6WC0 - chains A and B of the 4 polymer chains in the assembly; structure by X-ray diffraction, 3.61 A resolution.

== Chain A ==
Molecule: CRISPR-associated endonuclease, Csn1 family
From: Acidothermus cellulolyticus (strain ATCC 43068 / 11B)
Reference sequence: A0LWB3 (A0LWB3_ACIC1); numbering as in UniProt; present here: 1-517, 685-1138
Amino-acid sequence (983 residues; row label = number of the first residue in the row; note: 161 numbers in that range are skipped by the numbering (no residue carries them; nothing is unmodelled there)):
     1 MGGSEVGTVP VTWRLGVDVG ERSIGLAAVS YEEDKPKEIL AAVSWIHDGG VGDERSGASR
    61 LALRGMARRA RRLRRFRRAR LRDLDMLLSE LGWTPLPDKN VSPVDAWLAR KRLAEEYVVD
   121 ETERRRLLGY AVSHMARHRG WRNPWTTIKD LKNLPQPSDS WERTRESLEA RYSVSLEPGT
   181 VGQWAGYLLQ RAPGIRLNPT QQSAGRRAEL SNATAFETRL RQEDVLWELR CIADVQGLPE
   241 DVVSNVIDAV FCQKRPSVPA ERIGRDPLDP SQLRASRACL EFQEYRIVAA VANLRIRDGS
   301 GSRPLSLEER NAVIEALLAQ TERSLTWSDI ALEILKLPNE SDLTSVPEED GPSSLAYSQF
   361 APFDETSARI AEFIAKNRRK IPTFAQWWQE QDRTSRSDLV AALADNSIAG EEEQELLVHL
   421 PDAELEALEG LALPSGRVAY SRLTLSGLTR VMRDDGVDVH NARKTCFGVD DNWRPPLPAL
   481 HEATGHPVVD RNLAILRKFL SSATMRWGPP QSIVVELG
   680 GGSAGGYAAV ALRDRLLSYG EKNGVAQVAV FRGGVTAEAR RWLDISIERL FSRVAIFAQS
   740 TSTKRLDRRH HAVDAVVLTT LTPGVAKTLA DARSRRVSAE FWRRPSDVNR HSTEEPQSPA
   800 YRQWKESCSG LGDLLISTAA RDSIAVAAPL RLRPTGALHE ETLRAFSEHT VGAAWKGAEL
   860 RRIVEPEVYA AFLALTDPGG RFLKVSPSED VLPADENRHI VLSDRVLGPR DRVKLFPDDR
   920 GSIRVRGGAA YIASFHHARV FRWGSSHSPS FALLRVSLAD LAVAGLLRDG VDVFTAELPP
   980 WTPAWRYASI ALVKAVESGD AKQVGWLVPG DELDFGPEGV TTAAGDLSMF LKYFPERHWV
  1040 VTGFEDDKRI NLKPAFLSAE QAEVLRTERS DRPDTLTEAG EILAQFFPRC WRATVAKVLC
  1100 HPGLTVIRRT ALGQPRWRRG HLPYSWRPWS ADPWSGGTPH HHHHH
Unresolved in the structure: 1-6, 204-209, 411-418, 680-681, 779-790, 1134-1144
Differences from the reference sequence: linker (518, 680-684); expression tag (1139-1144)
Reported in the primary citation:
  - mutagenesis - R1088A: unchanged catalytic activity
  - mutagenesis - E1044A: decreased catalytic activity
  - mutagenesis - R1088A/R1091A: abolished catalytic activity

== Chain B ==
Molecule: sgRNA
Sequence (94 nucleotides; row label = number of the first residue in the row):
     1 XGAUGGCAAG AUCCUGGUAU GCUGGGGAGC CUGAAAAGGC UACCUAGCAA GACCCCUUCG
    61 UGGGGUCGCA UUCUUCACCC CCAGCAGGGG GUUC
Unresolved in the structure: 83-85
Modified positions: GTP (guanosine-5'-triphosphate) at position 1

== How chain A and chain B interact ==
Contacting residue pairs - 173 pairs, chain A then chain B:
  His47(A) - U72(B)  base contact
  Asp48(A) - U72(B)  hydrogen bond to the base
  Ser59(A) - C13(B)  hydrogen bond to the phosphate
  Arg60(A) - A70(B)  salt bridge to the phosphate
  Arg60(A) - U71(B)  phosphate contact
  Leu61(A) - C13(B)  phosphate contact
  Leu61(A) - C14(B)  phosphate contact
  Leu61(A) - A70(B)  sugar contact
  Ala62(A) - C13(B)  phosphate contact
  Arg64(A) - G68(B)  salt bridge to the phosphate
  Arg64(A) - C69(B)  salt bridge to the phosphate
  Arg64(A) - A70(B)  hydrogen bond to the base
  Gly65(A) - C14(B)  phosphate contact
  Arg68(A) - C14(B)  salt bridge to the phosphate
  Arg68(A) - U15(B)  salt bridge to the phosphate
  Arg68(A) - G68(B)  phosphate contact
  Arg69(A) - C14(B)  salt bridge to the phosphate
  Arg69(A) - U15(B)  salt bridge to the phosphate
  Arg71(A) - A49(B)  phosphate contact
  Arg71(A) - G68(B)  salt bridge to the phosphate
  Arg71(A) - C69(B)  salt bridge to the phosphate
  Arg72(A) - U15(B)  salt bridge to the phosphate
  Arg72(A) - G16(B)  salt bridge to the phosphate
  Arg72(A) - C67(B)  salt bridge to the phosphate
  Leu73(A) - G17(B)  phosphate contact
  Leu73(A) - U18(B)  phosphate contact
  Arg74(A) - C48(B)  hydrogen bond to the base
  Arg74(A) - A49(B)  salt bridge to the phosphate
  Arg75(A) - U66(B)  salt bridge to the phosphate
  Arg75(A) - C67(B)  salt bridge to the phosphate
  Phe76(A) - G16(B)  phosphate contact
  Phe76(A) - G17(B)  phosphate contact
  Arg78(A) - G47(B)  salt bridge to the phosphate
  Arg78(A) - C48(B)  salt bridge to the phosphate
  Arg80(A) - U18(B)  salt bridge to the phosphate
  Leu96(A) - C44(B)  sugar contact
  Asp98(A) - G25(B)  hydrogen bond to the base
  Asp98(A) - C44(B)  base contact
  Asp98(A) - U45(B)  sugar contact
  Lys99(A) - G25(B)  sugar contact
  Lys99(A) - G26(B)  hydrogen bond to the sugar
  Asn100(A) - G26(B)  phosphate contact
  Asn100(A) - G27(B)  phosphate contact
  Val101(A) - G27(B)  phosphate contact
  Val101(A) - A28(B)  phosphate contact
  Ser102(A) - A28(B)  phosphate contact
  Pro103(A) - G27(B)  phosphate contact
  Pro103(A) - A28(B)  phosphate contact
  Pro103(A) - C43(B)  hydrogen bond to the sugar
  Pro103(A) - C44(B)  sugar contact
  Trp107(A) - C43(B)  phosphate contact
  Trp107(A) - C44(B)  phosphate contact
  His134(A) - C44(B)  salt bridge to the phosphate
  His134(A) - U45(B)  phosphate contact
  Arg137(A) - U45(B)  phosphate contact
  Arg137(A) - A46(B)  salt bridge to the phosphate
  His138(A) - A19(B)  phosphate contact
  His138(A) - U20(B)  salt bridge to the phosphate
  His138(A) - C44(B)  salt bridge to the phosphate
  His138(A) - U45(B)  salt bridge to the phosphate
  Arg139(A) - G17(B)  phosphate contact
  Arg139(A) - U18(B)  salt bridge to the phosphate
  Arg139(A) - A19(B)  phosphate contact
  Gly140(A) - U18(B)  sugar contact
  Gly140(A) - A19(B)  phosphate contact
  Trp141(A) - G17(B)  base contact
  Trp141(A) - U18(B)  sugar contact
  Pro144(A) - G16(B)  base contact
  Leu189(A) - A42(B)  sugar contact
  Gly194(A) - U41(B)  hydrogen bond to the sugar
  Arg196(A) - U20(B)  phosphate contact
  Arg196(A) - G21(B)  salt bridge to the phosphate
  Arg196(A) - A42(B)  salt bridge to the phosphate
  Arg196(A) - C43(B)  salt bridge to the phosphate
  Leu197(A) - C43(B)  hydrogen bond to the phosphate
  Asn198(A) - A19(B)  phosphate contact
  Asn198(A) - U20(B)  phosphate contact
  Thr200(A) - U20(B)  hydrogen bond to the sugar
  Arg219(A) - G17(B)  base contact
  Arg219(A) - U18(B)  base contact
  Gln253(A) - G16(B)  hydrogen bond to the sugar
  Gln253(A) - G17(B)  hydrogen bond to the sugar
  Lys254(A) - G16(B)  hydrogen bond to the sugar
  Lys254(A) - G17(B)  phosphate contact
  Pro256(A) - U15(B)  sugar contact
  Pro256(A) - G16(B)  sugar contact
  Ser257(A) - U15(B)  hydrogen bond to the sugar
  Pro259(A) - C14(B)  sugar contact
  Arg262(A) - C13(B)  hydrogen bond to the sugar
  Arg262(A) - C14(B)  sugar contact
  Arg323(A) - G5(B)  hydrogen bond to the phosphate
  Arg323(A) - G6(B)  salt bridge to the phosphate
  Ser354(A) - A3(B)  sugar contact
  Gln359(A) - U4(B)  hydrogen bond to the base
  Gln359(A) - G5(B)  sugar contact
  His481(A) - C81(B)  sugar contact
  His481(A) - G89(B)  hydrogen bond to the sugar
  His481(A) - G90(B)  sugar contact
  Gly485(A) - U12(B)  hydrogen bond to the sugar
  His486(A) - A11(B)  sugar contact
  His486(A) - U12(B)  hydrogen bond to the sugar
  Pro487(A) - U12(B)  phosphate contact
  Arg491(A) - U71(B)  salt bridge to the phosphate
  Arg491(A) - U72(B)  hydrogen bond to the sugar
  Ala494(A) - U72(B)  phosphate contact
  Arg497(A) - G90(B)  sugar contact
  Arg497(A) - G91(B)  salt bridge to the phosphate
  Lys498(A) - U72(B)  salt bridge to the phosphate
  Lys498(A) - G91(B)  phosphate contact
  Lys498(A) - U92(B)  phosphate contact
  Ser501(A) - G91(B)  sugar contact
  Ser502(A) - U92(B)  hydrogen bond to the phosphate
  Ser502(A) - U93(B)  sugar contact
  Met505(A) - U93(B)  base contact
  Arg506(A) - U93(B)  phosphate contact
  Pro828(A) - U72(B)  sugar contact
  Leu829(A) - U72(B)  hydrogen bond to the sugar
  Leu829(A) - C73(B)  sugar contact
  Arg830(A) - A70(B)  salt bridge to the phosphate
  Arg830(A) - U71(B)  salt bridge to the phosphate
  Arg830(A) - U72(B)  hydrogen bond to the sugar
  Arg830(A) - C73(B)  phosphate contact
  Leu831(A) - C73(B)  hydrogen bond to the phosphate
  Leu831(A) - U74(B)  sugar contact
  Arg832(A) - U71(B)  salt bridge to the phosphate
  Arg832(A) - U72(B)  salt bridge to the phosphate
  Arg832(A) - C73(B)  salt bridge to the phosphate
  Arg832(A) - U74(B)  sugar contact
  Pro833(A) - U74(B)  sugar contact
  Thr834(A) - A70(B)  hydrogen bond to the phosphate
  Gly835(A) - A49(B)  hydrogen bond to the base
  Gly835(A) - C69(B)  sugar contact
  Gly835(A) - A70(B)  phosphate contact
  Ala836(A) - C69(B)  hydrogen bond to the base
  Leu837(A) - A49(B)  hydrogen bond to the base
  Leu837(A) - A50(B)  base contact
  His838(A) - A49(B)  hydrogen bond to the sugar
  Thr841(A) - C22(B)  sugar contact
  Leu842(A) - C22(B)  hydrogen bond to the sugar
  Leu842(A) - U23(B)  sugar contact
  Leu842(A) - G47(B)  base contact
  Arg843(A) - U23(B)  sugar contact
  Ala844(A) - U23(B)  phosphate contact
  Ala844(A) - G24(B)  phosphate contact
  Arg925(A) - G47(B)  hydrogen bond to the sugar
  Arg925(A) - C48(B)  hydrogen bond to the sugar
  Arg925(A) - A49(B)  hydrogen bond to the sugar
  Arg925(A) - A50(B)  phosphate contact
  Leu966(A) - A50(B)  base contact
  Gly969(A) - U75(B)  sugar contact
  Val970(A) - U74(B)  base contact
  Val970(A) - U75(B)  sugar contact
  Asp971(A) - U74(B)  hydrogen bond to the base
  Asp971(A) - U75(B)  base contact
  Val972(A) - U74(B)  hydrogen bond to the base
  Phe973(A) - U74(B)  base contact
  Thr1109(A) - U93(B)  phosphate contact
  Thr1109(A) - C94(B)  hydrogen bond to the phosphate
  Ala1110(A) - U92(B)  phosphate contact
  Leu1111(A) - U93(B)  sugar contact
  Leu1111(A) - C94(B)  phosphate contact
  Gln1113(A) - C94(B)  hydrogen bond to the phosphate
  Pro1114(A) - C94(B)  sugar contact
  Arg1115(A) - C73(B)  hydrogen bond to the base
  Arg1115(A) - U93(B)  salt bridge to the phosphate
  Arg1115(A) - C94(B)  base contact
  Trp1116(A) - C94(B)  hydrogen bond to the base
  Arg1117(A) - C94(B)  hydrogen bond to the base
  His1120(A) - C76(B)  hydrogen bond to the base
  His1120(A) - A77(B)  stacking on the base
  Leu1121(A) - U92(B)  sugar contact
  Leu1121(A) - U93(B)  phosphate contact
  Pro1122(A) - C73(B)  sugar contact
Other interface residues (no listed pair), chain A (114 interface residues in all): Leu63, Ala67, Ala70, Arg77, Arg82, Ser133, Gln190, Pro193, Ile195, Pro199, Gln202, Asn212, Leu220, Pro347, Glu840, Val924, Gly926, Gly927, Ala961, Arg1108
Other interface residues (no listed pair), chain B (52 interface residues in all): G29

== In short ==
114 residues of chain A face 52 of chain B across their interface; the contacts include 42 hydrogen bonds, 37
salt bridges and 1 aromatic stacking contact. Among the polar pairs are Asp48(A)-U72(B), Arg64(A)-A70(B) and
Arg74(A)-C48(B). The paper reports that E1044A of chain A reduces catalytic activity; R1088A/R1091A of chain A
abolish catalytic activity.
Here chain A is CRISPR-associated endonuclease, Csn1 family (Acidothermus cellulolyticus (strain ATCC 43068 /
11B)) and chain B is sgRNA. Entry 6WC0 (Crystal structure of AceCas9 bound with guide RNA and DNA with
5'-NNNTC-3' PAM) was determined by X-ray diffraction together with 6WBR from the same study.
